PDB entry 2ZHQ | X-ray diffraction, 1.96 A resolution | chains L and H of the 3 polymer chains in the assembly

# Chain L
Name: Thrombin light chain
Source organism: Homo sapiens
Notes: EC 3.4.21.5
UniProtKB: P00734 (THRB_HUMAN); residues 1-14 here correspond to UniProt positions 336-349 (UniProt number = residue number + 335)
Amino-acid sequence (36 residues; row label = number of the first residue in the row; a row labelled like 14A-14N holds insertion residues (14A, then the next letters in order)):
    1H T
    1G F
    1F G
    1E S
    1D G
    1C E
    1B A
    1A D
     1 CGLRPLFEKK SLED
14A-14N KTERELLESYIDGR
Unresolved in the structure: 1H, 1G, 1F, 1E, 1D, 14L-14N

# Chain H
Name: Thrombin heavy chain
Source organism: Homo sapiens
Notes: EC 3.4.21.5
UniProtKB: P00734 (THRB_HUMAN); the construct lacks a stretch of the UniProt sequence and is renumbered around it, so the offset changes along the chain: 16-36 = UniProt 364-384; 37-60 = UniProt 386-409; 61-77 = UniProt 419-435; 78-97 = UniProt 437-456; 7 more segments
Amino-acid sequence (259 residues; numbered 16 to 247 plus 28 insertion-coded residues; 1 number in that range is skipped by the numbering (no residue carries it; nothing is unmodelled there); the number before each row is that of its first residue; a row labelled like 60A-60I holds insertion residues (60A, then the next letters in order)):
    16 IVEGSDAEIG MSPWQVMLFR K
   36A S
    37 PQELLCGASL ISDRWVLTAA HCLL
60A-60I YPPWDKNFT
    61 ENDLLVRIGK HSRTRYE
   77A R
    78 NIEKISMLEK IYIHPRYNWR
   97A E
    98 NLDRDIALMK LKKPVAFSDY IHPVCLPDRE TA
129A-129C ASL
   130 LQAGYKGRVT GWGNLKETWT
149A-149E ANVGK
   150 GQPSVLQVVN LPIVERPVCK DSTRIRITDN MFCAG
  184A Y
   185 KP
186A-186D DEGK
   187 RGDACEGDSG GPFVMKSP
204A-204B FN
   205 NRWYQMGIVS WGE
   219 GCD
  221A R
   222 DGKYGFYTHV FRLKKWIQKV IDQFGE
Unresolved in the structure: 147-149, 149A-149E, 247
Disulfides: Cys42-Cys58, Cys168-Cys182, Cys191-Cys220
Small-molecule neighbours: 27U (N-(4-carbamimidoylbenzyl)-1-(3-phenylpropanoyl)-L-prolinamide): His57, Tyr60A, Trp60D, Glu97A, Asn98, Leu99, Asp189, Ala190, Cys191, Glu192, Ser195, Val213, Ser214, Trp215, Gly216, Glu217, Gly219, Cys220, Gly226

# Interface between chain L and chain H
Disulfides between the chains: Cys1(L)-Cys122(H)
Contacting residue pairs (60; chain L residue first):
  Cys1(L) - Pro120(H)
  Cys1(L) - Val121(H)
  Cys1(L) - Cys122(H)  disulfide
  Cys1(L) - Arg206(H)  hydrogen bond (backbone-side chain)
  Asp1A(L) - His119(H)  salt bridge
  Asp1A(L) - Arg206(H)
  Ala1B(L) - Arg206(H)  hydrogen bond (backbone-side chain)
  Glu1C(L) - Asp49(H)
  Glu1C(L) - Phe114(H)
  Gly2(L) - Pro120(H)  hydrogen bond (backbone-backbone)
  Gly2(L) - Val121(H)
  Gly2(L) - Cys122(H)
  Gly2(L) - Arg206(H)
  Gly2(L) - Trp207(H)  hydrogen bond (backbone-backbone)
  Leu3(L) - His119(H)  hydrogen bond (backbone-side chain)
  Leu3(L) - Asn205(H)
  Leu3(L) - Arg206(H)
  Arg4(L) - Gly25(H)
  Arg4(L) - Met26(H)  hydrogen bond (side chain-backbone)
  Arg4(L) - Pro28(H)
  Arg4(L) - Trp29(H)
  Arg4(L) - Arg137(H)
  Arg4(L) - Trp207(H)
  Pro5(L) - Ser115(H)
  Pro5(L) - Asp116(H)
  Pro5(L) - His119(H)
  Leu6(L) - Gly25(H)
  Leu6(L) - Asp116(H)
  Phe7(L) - Glu23(H)
  Phe7(L) - Ile24(H)
  Phe7(L) - Gly25(H)
  Phe7(L) - Met26(H)
  Glu8(L) - Lys202(H)  salt bridge
  Glu8(L) - Asn205(H)
  Glu8(L) - Trp207(H)  hydrogen bond
  Lys9(L) - His119(H)  hydrogen bond
  Asp14(L) - Glu23(H)
  Asp14(L) - Met26(H)
  Asp14(L) - Arg137(H)  salt bridge
  Asp14(L) - Trp207(H)
  Lys14A(L) - Glu23(H)  hydrogen bond (backbone-side chain)
  Thr14B(L) - Arg137(H)  hydrogen bond
  Thr14B(L) - Asn159(H)  hydrogen bond
  Glu14C(L) - Arg137(H)
  Glu14C(L) - Lys202(H)  salt bridge
  Glu14E(L) - Lys135(H)  salt bridge
  Glu14E(L) - Asn159(H)  hydrogen bond
  Glu14E(L) - Tyr184A(H)  hydrogen bond
  Leu14F(L) - Lys135(H)
  Leu14F(L) - Asn159(H)
  Leu14F(L) - Trp207(H)  hydrophobic
  Ser14I(L) - Gly133(H)
  Ser14I(L) - Tyr134(H)
  Ser14I(L) - Lys135(H)  hydrogen bond (side chain-backbone)
  Tyr14J(L) - Tyr134(H)  hydrophobic
  Tyr14J(L) - Lys135(H)  hydrogen bond (side chain-backbone)
  Tyr14J(L) - Met201(H)
  Tyr14J(L) - Lys202(H)
  Tyr14J(L) - Pro204(H)
  Ile14K(L) - Tyr134(H)
Other interface residues (no listed pair), chain L (22 interface residues in all): Leu14G
Other interface residues (no listed pair), chain H (28 interface residues in all): Tyr117, Gly136

# In short
22 residues of chain L and 28 residues of chain H are in contact; the contacts include 1 disulfide bond, 15
hydrogen bonds and 5 salt bridges. Polar contacts include Asp1A(L)-His119(H), Glu8(L)-Lys202(H) and
Glu14E(L)-Lys135(H). Bound to chain H: compound 27U.
Chain L is Thrombin light chain and chain H is Thrombin heavy chain, both from Homo sapiens; the structure,
Thrombin Inhibition, was determined by X-ray diffraction together with 2ZNK, 2ZI2 and 2ZGB from the same
study.
